Entry 5T5N (X-ray diffraction, 3.10 A resolution); this record covers chains A and C of the 15 polymer chains in the assembly.

[Chain A (and C)]
Protein: bestrophin-1 (BEST1)
Organism: Gallus gallus
Notes: chain C of this document is another copy of the same molecule, construct and numbering; everything in this record applies to it too
UniProt: E1C3A0 (E1C3A0_CHICK); residue numbers follow UniProt; this construct covers 2-405
Chain sequence (409 residues; numbered 2 to 410; the number before each row is that of its first residue):
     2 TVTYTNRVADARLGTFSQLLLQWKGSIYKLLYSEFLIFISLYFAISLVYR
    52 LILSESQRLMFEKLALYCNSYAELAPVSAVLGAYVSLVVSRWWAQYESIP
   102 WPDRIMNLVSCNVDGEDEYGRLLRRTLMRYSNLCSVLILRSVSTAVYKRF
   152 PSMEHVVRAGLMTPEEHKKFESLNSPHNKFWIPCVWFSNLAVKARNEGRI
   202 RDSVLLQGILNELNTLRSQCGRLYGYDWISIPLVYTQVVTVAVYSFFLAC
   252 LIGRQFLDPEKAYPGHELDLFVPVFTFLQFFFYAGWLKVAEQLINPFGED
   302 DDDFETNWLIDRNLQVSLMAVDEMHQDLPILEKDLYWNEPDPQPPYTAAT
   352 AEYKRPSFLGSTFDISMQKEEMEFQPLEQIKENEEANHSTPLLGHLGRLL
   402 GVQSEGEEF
Not modelled in the structure: 368-410
Sequence notes: engineered mutation Ala76 (Ile in E1C3A0), Ala80 (Phe in E1C3A0), Ala84 (Phe in E1C3A0); expression tag (406-410)
Cystine bridges: Cys135-Cys185
Bound ions: Ca2+ site 1: Ala10 (shared with 4 residues of chain B); K+ site 1: Leu14, Ser18 (shared with 2 residues of chain B); K+ site 2: Glu35, Tyr245, Glu292 (shared with 2 residues of chain E); Ca2+ site 2: Gln293, Asn296, Asp301, Asp304 (shared with 1 residue of chain E)
Reported in the primary citation:
  - Ca2+ coordination: Asp301, Asp304
  - specificity-determining residues: Val205

[How chain A and chain C interact]
Contacting residue pairs (24; chain A residue first):
  Asp342(A) with Asn175(C), hydrogen bond
  Ser358(A) with Pro177(C); His178(C), hydrogen bond
  Phe359(A) with Tyr225(C), hydrogen bond (backbone-side chain); Asp228(C); Trp229(C)
  Leu360(A) with Ser142(C); Pro177(C); Asn179(C), hydrogen bond (backbone-side chain)
  Gly361(A) with Ser142(C); Asp228(C)
  Ser362(A) with Ser142(C), hydrogen bond (backbone-backbone); Val143(C); Asp228(C), hydrogen bond (backbone-side chain)
  Thr363(A) with Arg141(C), hydrogen bond (side chain-backbone); Ser142(C), hydrogen bond (side chain-backbone); Val143(C); Ser144(C); Thr145(C); Tyr148(C)
  Phe364(A) with Arg141(C); Ser142(C); Tyr148(C), hydrophobic; Asn179(C)
Interface residues without a listed pair, chain C (14 interface residues in all): Ser176

[In short]
8 residues of chain A and 14 residues of chain C are in contact; the contacts include 8 hydrogen bonds. Among
the polar pairs are Asp342(A)-Asn175(C), Ser358(A)-His178(C) and Phe359(A)-Tyr225(C). Leu14(A) and Ser18(A)
form the K+ site 1. From the paper: Ca2+ coordination by Asp301(A) and Asp304(A); the specificity determinant
Val205(A).
Chain A and chain C are both bestrophin-1 (BEST1) (Gallus gallus); the structure, Calcium-activated chloride
channel bestrophin-1 (BEST1), triple mutant: I76A, F80A, F84A; in complex with an Fab antibody ..., was
determined by X-ray diffraction.
